PDB entry 9CEW | electron microscopy, 2.88 A resolution | chains P and W of the 6 polymer chains in the assembly

[Chain P]
Name: Maltose/maltodextrin-binding periplasmic protein, Spizellomyces punctatus Fanzor 1
Source organism: Escherichia coli K-12
Reference sequence: chimeric construct of P0AEX9, A0A0L0H5U9: residues -375 to -10 from P0AEX9 (MALE_ECOLI) positions 27-392 (UniProt number = residue number + 402); residues 2-638 from A0A0L0H5U9 positions 2-638 (same numbers)
Chain sequence (1032 residues; row label = number of the first residue in the row; numbers below 1 keep their minus sign (Met-393 is residue -393)):
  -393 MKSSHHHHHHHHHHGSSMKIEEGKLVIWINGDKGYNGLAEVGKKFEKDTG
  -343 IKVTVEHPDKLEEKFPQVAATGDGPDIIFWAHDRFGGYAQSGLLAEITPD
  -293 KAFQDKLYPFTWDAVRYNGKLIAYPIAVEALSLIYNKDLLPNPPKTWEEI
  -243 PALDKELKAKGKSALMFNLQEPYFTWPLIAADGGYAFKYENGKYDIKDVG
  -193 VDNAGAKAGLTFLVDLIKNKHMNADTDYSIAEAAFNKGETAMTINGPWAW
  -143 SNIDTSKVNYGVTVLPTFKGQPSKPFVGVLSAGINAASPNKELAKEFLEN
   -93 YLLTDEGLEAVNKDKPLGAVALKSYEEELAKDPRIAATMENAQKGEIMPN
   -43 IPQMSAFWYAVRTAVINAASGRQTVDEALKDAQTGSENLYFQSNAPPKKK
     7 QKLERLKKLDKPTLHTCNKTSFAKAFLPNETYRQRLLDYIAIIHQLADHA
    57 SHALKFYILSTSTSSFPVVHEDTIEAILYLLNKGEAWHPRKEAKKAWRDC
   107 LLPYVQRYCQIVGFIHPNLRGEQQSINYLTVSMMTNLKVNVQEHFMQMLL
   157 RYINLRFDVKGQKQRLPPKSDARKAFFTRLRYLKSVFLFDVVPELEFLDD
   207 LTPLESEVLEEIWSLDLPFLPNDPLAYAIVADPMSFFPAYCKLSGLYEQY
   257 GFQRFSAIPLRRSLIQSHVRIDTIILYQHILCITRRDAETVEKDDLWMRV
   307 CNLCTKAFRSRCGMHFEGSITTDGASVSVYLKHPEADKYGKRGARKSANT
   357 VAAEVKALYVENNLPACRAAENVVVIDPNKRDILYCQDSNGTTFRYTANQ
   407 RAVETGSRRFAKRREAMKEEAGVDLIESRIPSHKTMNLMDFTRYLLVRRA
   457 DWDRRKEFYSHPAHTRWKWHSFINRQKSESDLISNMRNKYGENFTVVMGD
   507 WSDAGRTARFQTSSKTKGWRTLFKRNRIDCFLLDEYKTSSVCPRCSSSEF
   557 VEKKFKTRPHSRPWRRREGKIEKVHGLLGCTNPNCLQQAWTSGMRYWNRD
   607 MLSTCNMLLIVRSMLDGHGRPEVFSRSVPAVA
Not modelled in the structure: -393 to 17, 346-361, 634-638
Differences from the reference sequence: expression tag (-393 to -376); linker (-9 to 1)
Ion coordination: Mg2+ site 1: Asp383, Glu541 (shared with 2 residues of chain Y); Mg2+ site 2: Asp383, Asn385, Asp606 (shared with 1 residue of chain Y); Zn2+: Cys548, Cys551, Cys586, Cys591
What the authors report for this chain:
  - catalytic residues: Asp383, Glu541, Asp606
  - Mg2+ coordination: Asp383, Glu541, Asp606
  - mutagenesis - D606N: increased catalytic activity
  - binding site for the 54-nt DNA strand: Tyr345

[Chain W]
Molecule: 96-nt RNA strand
Source organism: Spizellomyces punctatus
Sequence (96 nucleotides; row label = number of the first residue in the row):
     1 GUUUUCCGAGCCGGUUGUCGCGCGGUUCAAUCCCUGGUGCGGGUGCUAGU
    51 GCCAAUACCCACCGGCUCCGCACUAUCUAUAGGUUAUGAAAUCAAA
Not modelled in the structure: 1-4, 51-60, 91-96

[Interface between chain P and chain W]
Pairs across the interface (131):
  His21(P) - U76(W)  hydrogen bond to the base
  Thr22(P) - U76(W)  hydrogen bond to the sugar
  Cys23(P) - U76(W)  hydrogen bond to the sugar
  Cys23(P) - C77(W)  sugar contact
  Asn24(P) - A75(W)  base contact
  Lys25(P) - U35(W)  base contact
  Lys25(P) - C77(W)  phosphate contact
  Lys25(P) - U78(W)  salt bridge to the phosphate
  Ser27(P) - U35(W)  hydrogen bond to the phosphate
  Lys30(P) - U35(W)  phosphate contact
  Ser138(P) - A79(W)  sugar contact
  Asn142(P) - A79(W)  hydrogen bond to the sugar
  Asn142(P) - U80(W)  hydrogen bond to the sugar
  Asn146(P) - A81(W)  hydrogen bond to the sugar
  His150(P) - A81(W)  hydrogen bond to the sugar
  His150(P) - G82(W)  hydrogen bond to the sugar
  Gln153(P) - G82(W)  hydrogen bond to the sugar
  Met154(P) - G82(W)  sugar contact
  Arg157(P) - G83(W)  salt bridge to the phosphate
  Gln259(P) - G83(W)  phosphate contact
  Phe261(P) - G82(W)  phosphate contact
  Ser262(P) - A81(W)  phosphate contact
  Ser262(P) - G82(W)  hydrogen bond to the phosphate
  Pro265(P) - U80(W)  phosphate contact
  Pro265(P) - A81(W)  phosphate contact
  Leu266(P) - U80(W)  phosphate contact
  Leu266(P) - A81(W)  hydrogen bond to the phosphate
  Arg267(P) - A79(W)  hydrogen bond to the sugar
  Arg267(P) - U80(W)  phosphate contact
  Arg268(P) - A81(W)  salt bridge to the phosphate
  Ser273(P) - A79(W)  phosphate contact
  His274(P) - U78(W)  salt bridge to the phosphate
  His274(P) - A79(W)  phosphate contact
  Lys312(P) - U35(W)  base contact
  Lys312(P) - G36(W)  hydrogen bond to the base
  Lys312(P) - G37(W)  hydrogen bond to the base
  Ala313(P) - U35(W)  base contact
  Arg315(P) - A72(W)  salt bridge to the phosphate
  Arg315(P) - C73(W)  salt bridge to the phosphate
  Arg315(P) - U74(W)  base contact
  Arg317(P) - U74(W)  phosphate contact
  Arg317(P) - A75(W)  salt bridge to the phosphate
  Arg317(P) - U76(W)  salt bridge to the phosphate
  Cys318(P) - U74(W)  hydrogen bond to the phosphate
  Ser334(P) - C77(W)  hydrogen bond to the sugar
  Tyr336(P) - C77(W)  hydrogen bond to the sugar
  Tyr336(P) - U78(W)  hydrogen bond to the sugar
  Arg387(P) - C7(W)  base contact
  Arg387(P) - G20(W)  hydrogen bond to the sugar
  Gln393(P) - G17(W)  base contact
  Arg401(P) - A9(W)  salt bridge to the phosphate
  Arg401(P) - G10(W)  salt bridge to the phosphate
  Thr403(P) - G8(W)  phosphate contact
  Thr403(P) - A9(W)  hydrogen bond to the phosphate
  Asn405(P) - C7(W)  hydrogen bond to the base
  Asn405(P) - G8(W)  sugar contact
  Gln406(P) - G8(W)  sugar contact
  Gln406(P) - A9(W)  sugar contact
  Val409(P) - G8(W)  phosphate contact
  Arg414(P) - C7(W)  hydrogen bond to the base
  Arg415(P) - U31(W)  sugar contact
  Arg415(P) - C32(W)  salt bridge to the phosphate
  Lys418(P) - C6(W)  salt bridge to the phosphate
  Arg419(P) - U31(W)  sugar contact
  Arg419(P) - C32(W)  salt bridge to the phosphate
  Glu421(P) - A86(W)  hydrogen bond to the sugar
  Glu421(P) - U87(W)  sugar contact
  Asp430(P) - G88(W)  hydrogen bond to the sugar
  Leu431(P) - G88(W)  sugar contact
  Leu431(P) - A89(W)  phosphate contact
  Ser434(P) - G88(W)  hydrogen bond to the sugar
  Ser434(P) - A89(W)  phosphate contact
  Arg472(P) - C33(W)  salt bridge to the phosphate
  Trp475(P) - U35(W)  hydrogen bond to the phosphate
  His476(P) - C33(W)  salt bridge to the phosphate
  His476(P) - C34(W)  base contact
  Phe478(P) - C77(W)  phosphate contact
  Ile479(P) - C34(W)  base contact
  Ile479(P) - U35(W)  sugar contact
  Asn480(P) - C34(W)  hydrogen bond to the base
  Gln482(P) - U35(W)  hydrogen bond to the sugar
  Gln482(P) - G36(W)  hydrogen bond to the sugar
  Gln482(P) - A75(W)  base contact
  Lys483(P) - C34(W)  hydrogen bond to the base
  Lys483(P) - G36(W)  salt bridge to the phosphate
  Ser486(P) - G36(W)  hydrogen bond to the sugar
  Gly511(P) - G82(W)  base contact
  Gly511(P) - G83(W)  sugar contact
  Arg512(P) - G83(W)  sugar contact
  Thr513(P) - G83(W)  hydrogen bond to the sugar
  Thr513(P) - U84(W)  sugar contact
  Ala514(P) - U84(W)  sugar contact
  Arg515(P) - U84(W)  sugar contact
  Phe516(P) - U84(W)  hydrogen bond to the phosphate
  Phe516(P) - U85(W)  hydrogen bond to the phosphate
  Gln517(P) - U84(W)  sugar contact
  Gln517(P) - U85(W)  sugar contact
  Thr518(P) - U84(W)  sugar contact
  Thr518(P) - U85(W)  sugar contact
  Ser519(P) - G83(W)  hydrogen bond to the base
  Ser519(P) - U84(W)  sugar contact
  Arg531(P) - A75(W)  hydrogen bond to the phosphate
  Arg531(P) - U76(W)  salt bridge to the phosphate
  Arg550(P) - G17(W)  hydrogen bond to the base
  Lys562(P) - C19(W)  base contact
  Arg564(P) - C19(W)  hydrogen bond to the base
  Arg564(P) - G20(W)  hydrogen bond to the phosphate
  Arg564(P) - C21(W)  sugar contact
  His566(P) - G22(W)  base contact
  Ser567(P) - G20(W)  hydrogen bond to the base
  Ser567(P) - G22(W)  hydrogen bond to the base
  Arg568(P) - G20(W)  base contact
  Pro569(P) - U5(W)  sugar contact
  Pro569(P) - C6(W)  base contact
  Trp570(P) - U5(W)  stacking on the base
  Trp570(P) - C6(W)  base contact
  Arg572(P) - G22(W)  hydrogen bond to the base
  Arg573(P) - U5(W)  salt bridge to the phosphate
  Val580(P) - C19(W)  sugar contact
  Gly582(P) - G20(W)  hydrogen bond to the phosphate
  Leu583(P) - U18(W)  sugar contact
  Leu583(P) - C19(W)  sugar contact
  Trp596(P) - U16(W)  stacking on the base
  Ser598(P) - U16(W)  base contact
  Arg601(P) - U16(W)  hydrogen bond to the sugar
  Arg601(P) - G17(W)  salt bridge to the phosphate
  Tyr602(P) - U18(W)  sugar contact
  Trp603(P) - G17(W)  base contact
  Asn604(P) - C19(W)  sugar contact
  Met607(P) - G17(W)  base contact
  Cys611(P) - G17(W)  hydrogen bond to the base
Interface residues without a listed pair, chain P (90 interface residues in all): Pro18, Thr26, Ser316, Thr327, Met600

[Overview]
The interface between chain P and chain W involves 90 residues on one side and 38 on the other, with 46
hydrogen bonds, 19 salt bridges and 2 aromatic stacking contacts. Among the polar pairs are His21(P)-U76(W),
Lys312(P)-G36(W) and Lys312(P)-G37(W). From the paper: catalytic residues Asp383(P), Glu541(P) and Asp606(P);
D606N of chain P increases catalytic activity.
Here chain P is Maltose/maltodextrin-binding periplasmic protein, Spizellomyces punctatus Fanzor 1
(Escherichia coli K-12) and chain W is a 96-nt RNA strand (Spizellomyces punctatus). Entry 9CEW (Spizellomyces
punctatus Fanzor (SpuFz) State 3) was determined by electron microscopy (same publication as 9CER, 9CES, 9CET,
9CEU, 9CEV, 9CEX and 6 further entries).
